PDB entry 5M61 | X-ray diffraction, 1.84 A resolution | chains A and G of the 3 polymer chains in the assembly

# Chain A
Protein: Clathrin heavy chain 1
From: Bos taurus
UniProtKB: P49951 (CLH1_BOVIN); residue numbers follow UniProt; this construct covers 1-363
Chain sequence (365 residues; each row starts with the number of its first residue; numbers below 1 keep their minus sign (Gly-1 is residue -1)):
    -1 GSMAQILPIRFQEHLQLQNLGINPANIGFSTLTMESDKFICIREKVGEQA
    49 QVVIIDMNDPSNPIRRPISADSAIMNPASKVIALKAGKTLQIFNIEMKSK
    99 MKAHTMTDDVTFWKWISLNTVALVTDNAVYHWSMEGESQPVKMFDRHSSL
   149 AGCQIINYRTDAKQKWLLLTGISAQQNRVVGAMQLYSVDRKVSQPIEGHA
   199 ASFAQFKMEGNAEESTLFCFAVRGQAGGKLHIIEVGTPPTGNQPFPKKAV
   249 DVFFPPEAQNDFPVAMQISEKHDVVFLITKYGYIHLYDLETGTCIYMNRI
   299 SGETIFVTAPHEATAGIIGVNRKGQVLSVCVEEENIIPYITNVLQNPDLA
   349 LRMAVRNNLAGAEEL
Not modelled in the structure: -1 to 3
Sequence notes: expression tag (-1 to 0)
Curated features (UniProtKB/Swiss-Prot):
  - region: Ala68 to Asp107 (WD40-like repeat 2), Thr302 to Glu330 (WD40-like repeat 7)
  - modified residue: Ala2 (N-acetylalanine), Ser67 (Phosphoserine), Thr105 (Phosphothreonine), Tyr184 (Phosphotyrosine)
What the authors report for this chain:
  - mutagenesis - Q89A/F91K, Q192Y: unchanged binding to GST-AmphCBM
  - mutagenesis - Q89A/F91K, Q192Y: unchanged binding to GST-Amph4T1
  - mutagenesis - Q89A/F91K, Q192Y: decreased binding to GST-AP2CBM
  - mutagenesis - Q89A/F91K/Q192Y: abolished binding to GST-AP2CBM
  - mutagenesis - Q152L/I154Q, I154Q: decreased binding to GST-Wbox
  - mutagenesis - E11K: decreased stability
  - mutagenesis - F9W: unchanged stability
  - mutagenesis - Q14D/Q16M/N17S: increased stability

# Chain G
Protein: Amphiphysin
Notes: fragment: extended Clathrin-box motif
UniProtKB: P49418 (AMPH_HUMAN); residues 1-12 here correspond to UniProt positions 349-360 (UniProt number = residue number + 348)
Chain sequence (12 residues; row label = number of the first residue in the row):
     1 ETLLDLDFDPFK

# How chain A and chain G interact
Contacting residue pairs - 21 pairs, chain A then chain G:
  Trp164(A) - Leu3(G)  hydrophobic
  Leu183(A) - Leu3(G)
  Leu183(A) - Leu4(G)  hydrophobic
  Ser185(A) - Leu3(G)
  Arg188(A) - Glu1(G)
  Arg188(A) - Thr2(G)  hydrogen bond (side chain-backbone)
  Arg188(A) - Leu3(G)
  Val190(A) - Glu1(G)
  Val190(A) - Leu3(G)
  Gln192(A) - Thr2(G)
  Gln192(A) - Leu3(G)  hydrogen bond (side chain-backbone)
  Gln192(A) - Leu4(G)  hydrogen bond (side chain-backbone)
  Phe216(A) - Leu4(G)  hydrophobic
  His229(A) - Leu6(G)
  Ile231(A) - Leu4(G)  hydrophobic
  Ile231(A) - Asp5(G)
  Glu232(A) - Leu4(G)
  Pro242(A) - Lys12(G)
  Pro244(A) - Lys12(G)
  Lys245(A) - Asp5(G)  salt bridge
  Lys245(A) - Asp7(G)  hydrogen bond (side chain-backbone)
Interface residues without a listed pair, chain A (19 interface residues in all): Tyr184, Ser191, Ile194, Phe218, Val233, Phe243
Interface residues without a listed pair, chain G (9 interface residues in all): Asp9

# Overview
Chain A and chain G form an interface of 19 and 9 residues respectively; the contacts include 4 hydrogen bonds
and 1 salt bridge. Polar contacts include Lys245(A)-Asp5(G), Arg188(A)-Thr2(G) and Gln192(A)-Leu3(G). The
paper reports that Q89A/F91K and Q192Y of chain A reduce binding to GST-AP2CBM; Q152L/I154Q and I154Q of chain
A reduce binding to GST-Wbox; 8 substitutions were tested in all.
Here chain A is Clathrin heavy chain 1 (Bos taurus) and chain G is Amphiphysin. Entry 5M61 (Clathrin heavy
chain N-terminal domain bound to an extended amphiphysin clathrin-box motif) was determined by X-ray
diffraction together with 5M5V, 5M5S, 5M5T and 5M5R from the same study.
